Entry 7M18 (electron microscopy, 3.38 A resolution); this record covers chains B and O of the 16 polymer chains in the assembly.

[Chain B]
Molecule: Tubulin beta-3 chain
From: Homo sapiens
UniProt: Q13509 (TBB3_HUMAN); residues 1-450 here = UniProt positions 1-450
Amino-acid sequence (450 residues; numbered 1 to 450; the number before each row is that of its first residue):
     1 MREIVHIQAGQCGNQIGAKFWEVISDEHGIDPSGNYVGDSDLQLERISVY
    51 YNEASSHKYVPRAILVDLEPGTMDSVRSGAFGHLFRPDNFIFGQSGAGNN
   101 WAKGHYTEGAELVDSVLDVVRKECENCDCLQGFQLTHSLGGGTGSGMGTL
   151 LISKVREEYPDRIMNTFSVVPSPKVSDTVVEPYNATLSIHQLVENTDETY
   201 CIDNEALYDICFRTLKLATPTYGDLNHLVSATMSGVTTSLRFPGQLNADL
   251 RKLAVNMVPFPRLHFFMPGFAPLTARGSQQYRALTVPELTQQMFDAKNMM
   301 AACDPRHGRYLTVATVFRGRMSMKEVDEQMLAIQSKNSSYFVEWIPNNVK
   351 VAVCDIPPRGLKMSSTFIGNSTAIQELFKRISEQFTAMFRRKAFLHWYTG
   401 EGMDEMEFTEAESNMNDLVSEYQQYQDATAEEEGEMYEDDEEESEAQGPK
Disordered / not traced: 428-450
Ligand contacts:
  - GDP (guanosine-5'-diphosphate): Gly10, Gln11, Cys12, Gln15, Ala97, Asn99, Ser138, Gly140, Gly141, Gly142, Thr143, Gly144, Val169, Pro171, Ser176, Asn204, Tyr222, Leu225, Asn226
  - Cryptophycin 1 (YNP): Gly98, Asn99, Asn100, Lys103, Asp177, Thr178, Val179, Val180, Phe394, Trp397, Tyr398
Curated features (UniProtKB/Swiss-Prot):
  - motif: Met1 to Ile4 (MREI motif)
  - binding site (GDP): Gly10, Gln11, Cys12, Gln15, Asn99, Ser138, Gly142, Thr143, Gly144, Asp177, Asn204, Tyr222, Asn226
  - binding site (GTP): Gln11, Glu69, Ser138, Gly142, Thr143, Gly144, Asn204, Asn226
  - binding site (Mg(2+)): Glu69
  - modified residue: Ser172 (Phosphoserine), Glu438 (5-glutamyl polyglutamate), Ser444 (Phosphoserine)
From the paper describing this entry:
  - binding site for Cryptophycin 1: Lys103, Val179, Phe394, Trp397

[Chain O]
Molecule: Tubulin alpha-1B chain
From: Homo sapiens
UniProt: P68363 (TBA1B_HUMAN); residues 1-451 here = UniProt positions 1-451
Amino-acid sequence (451 residues; row label = number of the first residue in the row):
     1 MRECISIHVGQAGVQIGNACWELYCLEHGIQPDGQMPSDKTIGGGDDSFN
    51 TFFSETGAGKHVPRAVFVDLEPTVIDEVRTGTYRQLFHPEQLITGKEDAA
   101 NNYARGHYTIGKEIIDLVLDRIRKLADQCTGLQGFLVFHSFGGGTGSGFT
   151 SLLMERLSVDYGKKSKLEFSIYPAPQVSTAVVEPYNSILTTHTTLEHSDC
   201 AFMVDNEAIYDICRRNLDIERPTYTNLNRLISQIVSSITASLRFDGALNV
   251 DLTEFQTNLVPYPRIHFPLATYAPVISAEKAYHEQLSVAEITNACFEPAN
   301 QMVKCDPRHGKYMACCLLYRGDVVPKDVNAAIATIKTKRSIQFVDWCPTG
   351 FKVGINYQPPTVVPGGDLAKVQRAVCMLSNTTAIAEAWARLDHKFDLMYA
   401 KRAFVHWYVGEGMEEGEFSEAREDMAALEKDYEEVGVDSVEGEGEEEGEE
   451 Y
Disordered / not traced: 437-451
Ligand contacts:
  - GTP (guanosine-5'-triphosphate): Gly10, Gln11, Ala12, Gln15, Asp69, Asp98, Ala99, Ala100, Asn101, Ser140, Gly142, Gly143, Gly144, Thr145, Gly146, Ile171, Pro173, Val177, Thr179, Glu183, Asn206, Tyr224, Leu227, Asn228, Ile231
  - Cryptophycin 1 (YNP): Glu254, Thr257, Asn258, Pro261, Met313, Ala314, Cys347, Pro348, Lys352
Curated features (UniProtKB/Swiss-Prot):
  - motif: Met1 to Cys4 (MREC motif)
  - active site: Glu254
  - binding site (GTP): Gly10, Gln11, Ala12, Gln15, Glu71, Ala99, Ser140, Gly143, Gly144, Thr145, Gly146, Thr179, Glu183, Asn206, Tyr224, Asn228, Leu252
  - binding site (Mg(2+)): Glu71
  - site: Tyr451 (Involved in polymerization)
  - modified residue: Lys40 (N6,N6,N6-trimethyllysine), Ser48 (Phosphoserine), Ser232 (Phosphoserine), Tyr282 (3'-nitrotyrosine), Arg339 (Omega-N-methylarginine), Ser439 (Phosphoserine), Glu443 (5-glutamyl polyglutamate), Glu445 (5-glutamyl polyglutamate), Tyr451 (3'-nitrotyrosine)
  - cross-link (Glycyl lysine isopeptide (Lys-Gly)): Lys326 (interchain with G-Cter in ubiquitin), Lys370 (interchain with G-Cter in ubiquitin)
From the paper describing this entry:
  - binding site for Cryptophycin 1: Thr257

[Interface between chain B and chain O]
Residue-residue contacts - 26 pairs, chain B then chain O:
  Cys129(B) - Glu97(O)  hydrogen bond
  Arg251(B) - Arg105(O)
  Lys252(B) - Ala100(O)
  Ala254(B) - Trp407(O)  hydrophobic
  Val255(B) - Ala100(O)
  Val255(B) - Val182(O)
  Val255(B) - Phe404(O)
  Val255(B) - Trp407(O)  hydrophobic
  Asn256(B) - Asn101(O)
  Asn256(B) - Thr179(O)  hydrogen bond (side chain-backbone)
  Asn256(B) - Ala180(O)
  Asn256(B) - Phe404(O)
  Val258(B) - His406(O)
  Val258(B) - Trp407(O)  hydrogen bond (backbone-side chain)
  Pro259(B) - Phe404(O)  hydrogen bond (backbone-backbone)
  Pro259(B) - His406(O)  hydrogen bond (backbone-side chain)
  Phe260(B) - Lys401(O)
  Phe260(B) - His406(O)
  Pro261(B) - His406(O)
  Lys324(B) - Glu220(O)
  Lys324(B) - Arg221(O)
  Trp344(B) - Met398(O)
  Pro346(B) - Val181(O)
  Asn347(B) - Pro175(O)
  Asn347(B) - Ser178(O)
  Asn347(B) - Val181(O)
Interface residues without a listed pair, chain B (18 interface residues in all): Leu130, Thr312, Ile345, Tyr425
Interface residues without a listed pair, chain O (19 interface residues in all): Leu397, Arg402

[Summary]
Chain B and chain O form an interface of 18 and 19 residues respectively; the contacts include 5 hydrogen
bonds. Polar contacts include Cys129(B)-Glu97(O), Asn256(B)-Thr179(O) and Val258(B)-Trp407(O). Chain B binds
Cryptophycin 1 and GDP. From the paper: a binding site for Cryptophycin 1 at Lys103(B), Val179(B) and
Thr257(O) among others.
Here chain B is Tubulin beta-3 chain and chain O is Tubulin alpha-1B chain, both from Homo sapiens. Entry 7M18
(HeLa-tubulin in complex with cryptophycin 1) was determined by electron microscopy, deposited together with
7LXB and 7M20.
